PDB entry 4GAF | X-ray diffraction, 2.15 A resolution | chains A and B

# Chain A
Name: Ebi-005
Organism: Homo sapiens
Sequence (153 residues; each row starts with the number of its first residue):
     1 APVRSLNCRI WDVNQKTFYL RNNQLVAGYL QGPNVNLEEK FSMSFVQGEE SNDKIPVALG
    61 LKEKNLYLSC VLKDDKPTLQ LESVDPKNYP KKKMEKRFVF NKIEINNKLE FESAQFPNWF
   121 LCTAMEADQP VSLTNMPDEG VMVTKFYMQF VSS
Unresolved in the structure: 153

# Chain B
Name: Interleukin-1 receptor type 1
Organism: Homo sapiens
Reference sequence: P14778 (IL1R1_HUMAN); residues 1-319 here correspond to UniProt positions 18-336 (UniProt number = residue number + 17)
Sequence (319 residues; each row starts with the number of its first residue):
     1 LEADKCKERE EKIILVSSAN EIDVRPCPLN PNEHKGTITW YKDDSKTPVS TEQASRIHQH
    61 KEKLWFVPAK VEDSGHYYCV VRNSSYCLRI KISAKFVENE PNLCYNAQAI FKQKLPVAGD
   121 GGLVCPYMEF FKNENNELPK LQWYKDCKPL LLDNIHFSGV KDRLIVMNVA EKHRGNYTCH
   181 ASYTYLGKQY PITRVIEFIT LEENKPTRPV IVSPANETME VDLGSQIQLI CNVTGQLSDI
   241 AYWKWNGSVI DEDDPVLGED YYSVENPANK RRSTLITVLN ISEIESRFYK HPFTCFAKNT
   301 HGIDAAYIQL IYPVTNFQK
Unresolved in the structure: 1-3, 82-85, 314-319
Disulfides: C6-C87, C27-C79, C104-C147, C125-C179, C231-C295
Covalently attached groups: N-acetylglucosamine (NAG) linked to N176, N216, N232, N246
Ion coordination: Na+: S18, E21, T193

# How chain A and chain B interact
Pairs across the interface - 75 pairs, chain A then chain B:
  A1(A) - D260(B)
  A1(A) - Y261(B)  hydrogen bond (backbone-backbone)
  P2(A) - Y261(B)
  V3(A) - Y261(B)
  R4(A) - L237(B)  hydrogen bond (side chain-backbone)
  R4(A) - Y261(B)
  R4(A) - L275(B)
  L6(A) - L237(B)
  L6(A) - S238(B)
  R9(A) - K114(B)
  W11(A) - K114(B)  hydrogen bond (side chain-backbone)
  W11(A) - L201(B)  hydrophobic
  V13(A) - R163(B)  hydrogen bond (backbone-side chain)
  N14(A) - V124(B)
  N14(A) - R163(B)  hydrogen bond
  Q15(A) - Q113(B)
  Q15(A) - K114(B)  hydrogen bond (side chain-backbone)
  Q15(A) - L115(B)
  Q15(A) - G122(B)  hydrogen bond (side chain-backbone)
  Y19(A) - I13(B)
  R21(A) - R9(B)
  R21(A) - E11(B)  salt bridge
  R21(A) - P28(B)  hydrogen bond (side chain-backbone)
  R21(A) - L29(B)
  R21(A) - N30(B)
  N22(A) - R9(B)
  Q24(A) - N30(B)  hydrogen bond
  Q24(A) - N32(B)  hydrogen bond
  V26(A) - N30(B)
  Y29(A) - F111(B)  hydrophobic
  Y29(A) - V124(B)
  Y29(A) - P126(B)  hydrophobic
  Y29(A) - Y127(B)  hydrogen bond (backbone-side chain)
  Q31(A) - I14(B)
  Q31(A) - L15(B)
  Q31(A) - V16(B)  hydrogen bond (side chain-backbone)
  Q31(A) - A109(B)  hydrogen bond (side chain-backbone)
  Q31(A) - I110(B)
  Q31(A) - F111(B)
  N34(A) - K12(B)
  N34(A) - I13(B)
  N34(A) - I14(B)  hydrogen bond (side chain-backbone)
  F45(A) - S238(B)
  F45(A) - I240(B)  hydrophobic
  Q47(A) - D251(B)  hydrogen bond
  Q47(A) - E252(B)
  E50(A) - Y242(B)  hydrogen bond
  E50(A) - K244(B)
  E50(A) - V249(B)
  E50(A) - K298(B)  salt bridge
  S51(A) - K298(B)
  N52(A) - I303(B)
  I55(A) - K298(B)
  K92(A) - I250(B)  hydrogen bond (side chain-backbone)
  K92(A) - E259(B)  salt bridge
  K92(A) - Y261(B)
  K93(A) - D251(B)  salt bridge
  K93(A) - E252(B)  salt bridge
  K93(A) - D253(B)
  E104(A) - N204(B)  hydrogen bond
  E104(A) - T300(B)
  N107(A) - P116(B)
  N107(A) - N204(B)  hydrogen bond
  K108(A) - D120(B)
  E126(A) - E129(B)
  A127(A) - Y127(B)  hydrophobic
  A127(A) - E129(B)  hydrogen bond (backbone-side chain)
  Q129(A) - P31(B)
  P130(A) - P31(B)
  Y147(A) - L115(B)
  Y147(A) - P116(B)
  Q149(A) - K114(B)
  Q149(A) - L201(B)
  F150(A) - S238(B)
  S152(A) - E265(B)
Also at the interface, not in a pair above, chain A (42 interface residues in all): L30, G32, L37, K102, D128
Also at the interface, not in a pair above, chain B (53 interface residues in all): E33, Q108, V117, G121, D239, Y262, S263

# Overview
42 residues of chain A face 53 of chain B across their interface, with 20 hydrogen bonds and 5 salt bridges.
Polar contacts include R21(A)-E11(B), E50(A)-K298(B) and K92(A)-E259(B). Covalently linked
N-acetylglucosamine: at N176(B), N216(B), N232(B) and N246(B). S18(B), E21(B) and T193(B) form the Na+ site.
Here chain A is Ebi-005 and chain B is Interleukin-1 receptor type 1, both from Homo sapiens. Entry 4GAF
(Crystal structure of EBI-005, a chimera of human IL-1beta and IL-1Ra, bound to human Interleukin-1 receptor
...) was determined by X-ray diffraction, deposited together with 4GAI.
